PDB entry 4AZT | X-ray diffraction, 2.34 A resolution | chain A

Chain A:
Name: Methyltransferase wbdd
From: Escherichia coli
Reference sequence: Q47592 (Q47592_ECOLX); numbering as in UniProt (aligned over 2-556)
Amino-acid sequence (569 residues; each row starts with the number of its first residue; numbers below 1 keep their minus sign (Met-12 is residue -12)):
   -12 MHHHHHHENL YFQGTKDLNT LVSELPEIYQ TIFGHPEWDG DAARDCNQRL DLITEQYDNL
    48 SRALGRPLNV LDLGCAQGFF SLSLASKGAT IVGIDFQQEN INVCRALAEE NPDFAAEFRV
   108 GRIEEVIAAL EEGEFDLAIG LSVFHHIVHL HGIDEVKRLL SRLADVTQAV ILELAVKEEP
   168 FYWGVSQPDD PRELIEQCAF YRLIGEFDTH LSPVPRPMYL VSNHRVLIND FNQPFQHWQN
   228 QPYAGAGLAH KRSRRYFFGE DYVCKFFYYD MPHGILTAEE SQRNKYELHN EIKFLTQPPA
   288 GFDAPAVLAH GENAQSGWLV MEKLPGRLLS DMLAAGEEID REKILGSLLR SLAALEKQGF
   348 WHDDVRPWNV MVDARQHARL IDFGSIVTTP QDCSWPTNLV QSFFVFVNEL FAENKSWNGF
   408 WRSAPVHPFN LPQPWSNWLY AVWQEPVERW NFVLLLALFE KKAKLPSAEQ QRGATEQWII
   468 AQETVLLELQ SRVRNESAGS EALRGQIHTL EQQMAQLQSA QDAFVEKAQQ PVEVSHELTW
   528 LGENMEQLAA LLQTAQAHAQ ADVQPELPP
Disordered / not traced: -12 to 3, 228-238, 377-380, 399-416, 472-556
Construct notes: expression tag (-12 to 1); conflict Phe168 (Leu in Q47592), Tyr273 (His in Q47592), Val440 (Ala in Q47592), Val480 (Gly in Q47592)
Ligand contacts:
  - 2-morpholin-4-yl-7-phenyl-4H-chromen-4-one (LY2): His224, Gln226, Asn227, Tyr243, Phe245, Val250, Met308, Glu309, Lys310, Leu311, Gly313, Leu315, Met358, Ile368
  - S-adenosylmethionine (SAM): Tyr16, Gln17, Arg36, Leu60, Gly61, Ala63, Phe67, Asp82, Phe83, Gln84, Asn87, Gly108, Arg109, Ile110, Glu111, Leu128, Ser129, Val130, His133, Ile134, Glu160
Reported in the primary citation:
  - binding site for 2-morpholin-4-yl-7-phenyl-4H-chromen-4-one: Lys310
  - mutagenesis - Y230F, D351A, D351E: abolished catalytic activity
  - mutagenesis - W355F: unchanged catalytic activity
  - mutagenesis - D350A, W355H: decreased catalytic activity
  - mutagenesis - R270A, E274A: decreased catalytic activity on 2alpha-MB
  - mutagenesis - Y16F, H132A, H133A, R203A: abolished catalytic activity on S-adenosylmethionine
  - mutagenesis - N34D/Q35E/H197E (less than 10%): decreased catalytic activity on S-adenosylmethionine

Summary:
Chain A binds S-adenosylmethionine and 2-morpholin-4-yl-7-phenyl-4H-chromen-4-one. The paper reports a binding
site for 2-morpholin-4-yl-7-phenyl-4H-chromen-4-one at Lys310; Y16F, H132A and H133A, among others, abolish
catalytic activity on S-adenosylmethionine; 13 substitutions were tested in all.
Chain A is Methyltransferase wbdd (Escherichia coli); the structure, Co-crystal structure of WbdD and kinase
inhibitor LY294002, was determined by X-ray diffraction (same publication as 4AZS, 4AZV and 4AZW).
